2HPE - chains A and B of the 3 polymer chains in the assembly; structure by X-ray diffraction, 2.00 A resolution.

== Chain A (and B) ==
Molecule: HIV-2 protease
Source organism: Human immunodeficiency virus 2
Notes: chain B of this document is another copy of the same molecule, construct and numbering; everything in this record applies to it too
Reference sequence: P04584 (POL_HV2RO); residues 1-99 here correspond to UniProt positions 86-184 (UniProt number = residue number + 85)
Amino-acid sequence (99 residues; row label = number of the first residue in the row):
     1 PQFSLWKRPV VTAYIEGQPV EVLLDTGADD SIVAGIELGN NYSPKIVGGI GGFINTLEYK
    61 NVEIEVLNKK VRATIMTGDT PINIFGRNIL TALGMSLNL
Construct notes: conflict L57 (Lys142 in P04584)

== Chain A / chain B interface ==
Contacting residue pairs (78; chain A residue first):
  P1(A) with N98(B); L99(B), hydrogen bond (backbone-backbone)
  Q2(A) with S96(B), hydrogen bond; L97(B); N98(B)
  F3(A) with S96(B); L97(B), hydrogen bond (backbone-backbone)
  S4(A) with T91(B); M95(B)
  L5(A) with T26(B); R87(B), hydrogen bond (backbone-side chain); L90(B), hydrophobic; T91(B); M95(B)
  W6(A) with R87(B), hydrogen bond (backbone-side chain); T91(B)
  K7(A) with R87(B)
  R8(A) with D29(B), salt bridge; R87(B)
  P9(A) with T26(B); R87(B)
  L23(A) with G27(B)
  L24(A) with T26(B), hydrogen bond (backbone-side chain)
  D25(A) with D25(B); T26(B); G27(B)
  T26(A) with P9(B); L24(B), hydrogen bond (side chain-backbone); D25(B); T26(B), hydrogen bond (side chain-backbone); L97(B)
  G27(A) with L23(B); D25(B)
  D29(A) with R8(B), salt bridge
  G49(A) with I50(B)
  I50(A) with I32(B), hydrophobic; G49(B); I50(B), hydrogen bond (backbone-backbone); G51(B), hydrogen bond (backbone-backbone); G52(B); I54(B), hydrophobic
  G51(A) with G51(B); G52(B)
  G52(A) with G51(B)
  I54(A) with I50(B), hydrophobic
  L67(A) with L99(B), hydrophobic
  T80(A) with I50(B)
  P81(A) with G49(B)
  R87(A) with L5(B), hydrogen bond (side chain-backbone); W6(B), hydrogen bond (side chain-backbone); K7(B); R8(B)
  T91(A) with S4(B); L5(B); W6(B)
  L93(A) with L99(B)
  M95(A) with S4(B); L5(B); N98(B)
  S96(A) with Q2(B); F3(B); L97(B); N98(B), hydrogen bond (backbone-backbone)
  L97(A) with Q2(B); F3(B), hydrogen bond (backbone-backbone); L24(B), hydrophobic; T26(B); S96(B)
  N98(A) with P1(B); Q2(B), hydrogen bond; M95(B); S96(B), hydrogen bond (backbone-backbone); N98(B), hydrogen bond
  L99(A) with P1(B), hydrogen bond (backbone-backbone); L67(B), hydrophobic; L93(B); G94(B); M95(B), hydrophobic
Also at the interface, not in a pair above, chain A (37 interface residues in all): G48, F53, K69, D79, L90, G94
Also at the interface, not in a pair above, chain B (36 interface residues in all): V47, F53, T80, P81

== Overview ==
37 residues of chain A and 36 residues of chain B are in contact; the contacts include 18 hydrogen bonds and 2
salt bridges. Polar pairs include R8(A)-D29(B), Q2(A)-S96(B) and L5(A)-R87(B).
Both chains are HIV-2 protease (Human immunodeficiency virus 2). Entry 2HPE (Comparison of the structures of
HIV-2 protease complexes in three crystal space groups with an HIV-1 ...) was determined by X-ray diffraction.
